PDB entry 7ARH | electron microscopy, 3.30 A resolution | chains C and D of the 5 polymer chains in the assembly

Chain C:
Protein: Lipoprotein-releasing ABC transporter permease subunit LolC
From: Escherichia coli (strain K12)
UniProt: A0A4S5ATA9 (A0A4S5ATA9_ECOLI); numbering as in UniProt (aligned over 1-399)
Sequence (399 residues; numbered 1 to 399; the number before each row is that of its first residue):
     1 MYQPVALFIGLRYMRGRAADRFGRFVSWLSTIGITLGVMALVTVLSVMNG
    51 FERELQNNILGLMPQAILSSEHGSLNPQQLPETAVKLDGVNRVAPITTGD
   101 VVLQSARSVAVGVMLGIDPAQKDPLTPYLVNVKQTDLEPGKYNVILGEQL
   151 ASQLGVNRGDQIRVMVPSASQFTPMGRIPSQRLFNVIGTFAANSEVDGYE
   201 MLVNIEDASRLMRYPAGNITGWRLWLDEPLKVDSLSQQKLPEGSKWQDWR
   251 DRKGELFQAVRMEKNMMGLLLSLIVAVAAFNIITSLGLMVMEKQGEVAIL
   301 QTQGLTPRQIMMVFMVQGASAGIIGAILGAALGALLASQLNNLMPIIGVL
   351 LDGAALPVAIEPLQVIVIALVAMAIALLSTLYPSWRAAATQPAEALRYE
Not modelled in the structure: 1, 213-216, 398-399
Small-molecule neighbours: lipoprotein (Z41; (2S)-3-hydroxypropane-1,2-diyl dihexadecanoate): M39, A40, T43, V44, V47, M48, F51, E263, M266, M267, L269, L270, L273, L336, I347

Chain D:
Protein: Lipoprotein-releasing system ATP-binding protein LolD
From: Escherichia coli (strain K12)
Notes: EC 7.6.2.-
UniProt: P75957 (LOLD_ECOLI); numbering as in UniProt (aligned over 1-233)
Sequence (241 residues; row label = number of the first residue in the row):
     1 MNKILLQCDNLCKRYQEGSVQTDVLHNVSFSVGEGEMMAIVGSSGSGKST
    51 LLHLLGGLDTPTSGDVIFNGQPMSKLSSAAKAELRNQKLGFIYQFHHLLP
   101 DFTALENVAMPLLIGKKKPAEINSRALEMLKAVGLDHRANHRPSELSGGE
   151 RQRVAIARALVNNPRLVLADEPTGNLDARNADSIFQLLGELNRLQGTAFL
   201 VVTHDLQLAKRMSRQLEMRDGRLTAELSLMGAEHHHHHHHH
Not modelled in the structure: 1-2, 228-241
Differences from the reference sequence: expression tag (234-241)

Chain C / chain D interface:
Pairs across the interface (44):
  Y2(C) - E106(D)
  Y2(C) - I122(D)
  Y2(C) - N123(D)
  A6(C) - L113(D)
  I9(C) - F102(D)
  I9(C) - L113(D)  hydrophobic
  G10(C) - F102(D)
  Y13(C) - D101(D)
  Y13(C) - F102(D)  hydrophobic
  Y13(C) - E106(D)
  M14(C) - D101(D)
  R17(C) - D101(D)
  K293(C) - D101(D)  salt bridge
  G295(C) - H97(D)
  E296(C) - L98(D)
  E296(C) - L99(D)
  E296(C) - P100(D)
  I299(C) - H97(D)
  I299(C) - R158(D)
  Q301(C) - R85(D)
  T302(C) - R85(D)
  T302(C) - F91(D)
  T302(C) - Y93(D)
  Q303(C) - R85(D)
  Q303(C) - N86(D)
  Q303(C) - M110(D)
  Q303(C) - P111(D)
  Q303(C) - R158(D)
  G304(C) - A82(D)
  G304(C) - R85(D)
  G304(C) - I114(D)
  L305(C) - A82(D)
  L305(C) - I114(D)  hydrophobic
  T306(C) - A79(D)
  T306(C) - A82(D)
  P307(C) - S78(D)
  Q391(C) - L58(D)
  Q391(C) - D59(D)
  A393(C) - H53(D)
  E394(C) - Y15(D)
  E394(C) - D59(D)
  R397(C) - H53(D)
  R397(C) - F95(D)
  R397(C) - H97(D)
Other interface residues (no listed pair), chain C (26 interface residues in all): Q3, L300, P392, L396
Other interface residues (no listed pair), chain D (29 interface residues in all): S49, L105, A109

Summary:
26 residues of chain C and 29 residues of chain D are in contact; the contacts include 1 salt bridge. Its one
salt-bridged contact is K293(C)-D101(D). Ligands of chain C: lipoprotein.
Chain C is Lipoprotein-releasing ABC transporter permease subunit LolC and chain D is Lipoprotein-releasing
system ATP-binding protein LolD, both from Escherichia coli (strain K12); the structure, LolCDE in complex
with lipoprotein, was determined by electron microscopy together with 7ARI, 7ARJ, 7ARK, 7ARL and 7ARM from the
same study.
